9H9J - chains A and P of the 15 polymer chains in the assembly; structure by electron microscopy, 3.20 A resolution.

Chain A:
Molecule: 16S RNA
From: Escherichia coli
Sequence (1541 nucleotides; each row starts with the number of its first residue; note: 1 number in that range is skipped by the numbering (no residue carries it; nothing is unmodelled there)):
     1 AAAUUGAAGA GUUUGAUCAU GGCUCAGAUU GAACGCUGGC GGCAGGCCUA ACACAUGCAA
    61 GUCGAACGGU AACAGGAAGA AGCUUGCUUC UUUGCUGACG AGUGGCGGAC GGGUGAGUAA
   121 UGUCUGGGAA ACUGCCUGAU GGAGGGGGAU AACUACUGGA AACGGUAGCU AAUACCGCAU
   181 AACGUCGCAA GACCAAAGAG GGGGACCUUC GGGCCUCUUG CCAUCGGAUG UGCCCAGAUG
   241 GGAUUAGCUA GUAGGUGGGG UAACGGCUCA CCUAGGCGAC GAUCCCUAGC UGGUCUGAGA
   301 GGAUGACCAG CCACACUGGA ACUGAGACAC GGUCCAGACU CCUACGGGAG GCAGCAGUGG
   361 GGAAUAUUGC ACAAUGGGCG CAAGCCUGAU GCAGCCAUGC CGCGUGUAUG AAGAAGGCCU
   421 UCGGGUUGUA AAGUACUUUC AGCGGGGAGG AAGGGAGUAA AGUUAAUACC UUUGCUCAUU
   481 GACGUUACCC GCAGAAGAAG CACCGGCUAA CUCCGUGCCA GCAGCCXCGG UAAUACGGAG
   541 GGUGCAAGCG UUAAUCGGAA UUACUGGGCG UAAAGCGCAC GCAGGCGGUU UGUUAAGUCA
   601 GAUGUGAAAU CCCCGGGCUC AACCUGGGAA CUGCAUCUGA UACUGGCAAG CUUGAGUCUC
   661 GUAGAGGGGG GUAGAAUUCC AGGUGUAGCG GUGAAAUGCG UAGAGAUCUG GAGGAAUACC
   721 GGUGGCGAAG GCGGCCCCCU GGACGAAGAC UGACGCUCAG GUGCGAAAGC GUGGGGAGCA
   781 AACAGGAUUA GAUACCCUGG UAGUCCACGC CGUAAACGAU GUCGACUUGG AGGUUGUGCC
   841 CUUGAGGCGU GGCUUCCGGA GCUAACGCGU UAAGUCGACC GCCUGGGGAG UACGGCCGCA
   901 AGGUUAAAAC UCAAAUGAAU UGACGGGGGC
   932 CCGCACAAGC GGUGGAGCAU GUGGUUUAAU UCGAUGXAAC GCGAAGAACC UUACCUGGUC
   992 UUGACAUCCA CGGAAGUUUU CAGAGAUGAG AAUGUGCCUU CGGGAACCGU GAGACAGGUG
  1052 CUGCAUGGCU GUCGUCAGCU CGUGUUGUGA AAUGUUGGGU UAAGUCCCGC AACGAGCGCA
  1112 ACCCUUAUCC UUUGUUGCCA GCGGUCCGGC CGGGAACUCA AAGGAGACUG CCAGUGAUAA
  1172 ACUGGAGGAA GGUGGGGAUG ACGUCAAGUC AUCAUGGCCC UUACGACCAG GGCUACACAC
  1232 GUGCUACAAU GGCGCAUACA AAGAGAAGCG ACCUCGCGAG AGCAAGCGGA CCUCAUAAAG
  1292 UGCGUCGUAG UCCGGAUUGG AGUCUGCAAC UCGACUCCAU GAAGUCGGAA UCGCUAGUAA
  1352 UCGUGGAUCA GAAUGCCACG GUGAAUACGU UCCCGGCCUU GUACACACCG CCCGUXACAC
  1412 CAUGGGAGUG GGUUGCAAAA GAAGUAGGUA GCUUAACCUU CGGGAGGGCG CUUACCACUU
  1472 UGUGAUUCAU GACUGGGGUG AAGUCGUAAC AAGGUAACCG UAGGGGAACC UGCGGUUGGA
  1532 UCACCUCCUU A
Disordered / not traced: 932-1386, 1535-1542
Modified positions: PSU (pseudouridine-5'-monophosphate) at position 516, G7M (N7-methyl-guanosine-5'-monophosphate) at position 527, 2MG (2N-methylguanosine-5'-monophosphate) at position 967, 5MC (5-methylcytidine-5'-monophosphate) at position 968, 2MG (2N-methylguanosine-5'-monophosphate) at position 1208, 4OC (4n,o2'-methylcytidine-5'-monophosphate) at position 1402, 5MC (5-methylcytidine-5'-monophosphate) at position 1407, UR3 (3-methyluridine-5'-monophoshate) at position 1498, 2MG (2N-methylguanosine-5'-monophosphate) at position 1516, MA6 (6N-dimethyladenosine-5'-monophoshate) at position 1518, MA6 (6N-dimethyladenosine-5'-monophoshate) at position 1519
Ion coordination: Mg2+ site 1 near G21 (its only coordinating residue here); Mg2+ site 2 near C48 (its only coordinating residue here); Mg2+ site 3 near A53 (its only coordinating residue here); Mg2+ site 4: A59, U387; Mg2+ site 5 near G100 (its only coordinating residue here); Mg2+ site 6: A109, G331; Mg2+ site 7: A116, G117, G289; K+: G145, A197; Mg2+ site 8: A174, C175; Mg2+ site 9: U180, A195; Mg2+ site 10: A298, G299; Mg2+ site 11: G299, G558; 23 more Mg2+ sites not listed
Ligand contacts: A1IC4 ((2S,3S)-2-[[(2S)-2-[[(2S,4S)-5-aminocarbonyloxy-4-oxidanyl-2-[[(2S,3R)-3-oxidanylpiperidin-2-yl]carbonylamino]pentanoyl]amino]-3-(1H-imidazol-4-yl)propanoyl]amino]-3-(2-chloranyl-1H-imidazol-4-yl)-3-oxidanyl-propanoic acid): U692, G693, U788, U789, G791, A792, A794, C795, C796, U1506
What the authors report for this chain:
  - binding site for A1IC4: G693

Chain P:
Protein: Small ribosomal subunit protein bS16
From: Escherichia coli
Reference sequence: P0A7T3 (RS16_ECOLI); numbering as in UniProt (aligned over 1-82)
Sequence (82 residues; each row starts with the number of its first residue):
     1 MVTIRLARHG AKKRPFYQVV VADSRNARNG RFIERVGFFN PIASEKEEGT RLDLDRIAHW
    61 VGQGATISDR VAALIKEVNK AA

How chain A and chain P interact:
Pairs across the interface (52; chain A residue first):
  C43(A) with Lys-12(P), salt bridge to the phosphate
  A44(A) with Lys-12(P), salt bridge to the phosphate
  C110(A) with Arg-25(P), hydrogen bond to the sugar
  G134(A) with Arg-25(P), base contact
  C135(A) with Met-1(P), hydrogen bond to the base
  C136(A) with Met-1(P), sugar contact; Gly-64(P), hydrogen bond to the sugar
  U137(A) with Gly-64(P), sugar contact
  G227(A) with Gln-63(P), hydrogen bond to the base
  A228(A) with Val-2(P), sugar contact; Trp-60(P), sugar contact; Gln-63(P), sugar contact
  U229(A) with Val-2(P), sugar contact; Asp-23(P), hydrogen bond to the sugar; Ile-33(P), sugar contact
  G230(A) with Asp-23(P), sugar contact; Arg-25(P), sugar contact; Arg-31(P), salt bridge to the phosphate
  U231(A) with Arg-31(P), salt bridge to the phosphate
  A309(A) with Gly-30(P), phosphate contact
  G310(A) with Gly-30(P), phosphate contact; Arg-31(P), hydrogen bond to the phosphate
  C311(A) with Arg-31(P), salt bridge to the phosphate
  A374(A) with Tyr-17(P), hydrogen bond to the sugar
  U375(A) with Leu-6(P), hydrogen bond to the sugar; Arg-28(P), hydrogen bond to the base; Arg-70(P), salt bridge to the phosphate
  G376(A) with Arg-5(P), phosphate contact; Leu-6(P), phosphate contact; Ser-68(P), hydrogen bond to the phosphate
  G377(A) with Arg-5(P), salt bridge to the phosphate; Ser-24(P), sugar contact
  U390(A) with Arg-28(P), hydrogen bond to the sugar
  G391(A) with Arg-8(P), salt bridge to the phosphate; Arg-28(P), salt bridge to the phosphate
  C392(A) with Lys-12(P), phosphate contact; Lys-13(P), hydrogen bond to the phosphate
  A393(A) with Lys-12(P), phosphate contact
  A451(A) with Arg-70(P), salt bridge to the phosphate
  A452(A) with Ala-73(P), sugar contact
  C483(A) with Lys-13(P), hydrogen bond to the sugar
  G617(A) with Arg-14(P), sugar contact; Lys-46(P), phosphate contact; Glu-47(P), sugar contact
  C618(A) with Arg-14(P), sugar contact
  C624(A) with Gly-10(P), sugar contact
  U625(A) with His-9(P), phosphate contact; Gly-10(P), phosphate contact; Phe-16(P), phosphate contact
  G626(A) with Gln-18(P), hydrogen bond to the phosphate; Arg-35(P), salt bridge to the phosphate; Arg-51(P), sugar contact
Interface residues without a listed pair, chain A (39 interface residues in all): G111, G112, G449, G450, A608, G616, C623, G627
Interface residues without a listed pair, chain P (41 interface residues in all): Thr-3, Ala-11, Pro-15, Ala-27, Asn-29, Phe-32, Phe-38, Pro-41, Ile-42, Gly-62, Thr-66

Summary:
Chain A and chain P form an interface of 39 and 41 residues respectively, with 14 hydrogen bonds and 11 salt
bridges. Among the polar pairs are C135(A)/Met-1(P), G227(A)/Gln-63(P) and U375(A)/Arg-28(P). Bound to chain
A: compound A1IC4. The Mg2+ site 4 is built by A59(A) and U387(A). The paper reports a binding site for A1IC4
at G693(A).
Chain A is 16S RNA and chain P is Small ribosomal subunit protein bS16, both from Escherichia coli; the
structure, Complex 2 (BODY) 30S-IF1-IF3-tRNA-GE81112, was determined by electron microscopy together with
9H8G, 9H9H, 9H9I, 9H9K, 9H9L, 9H9M and 9H9N from the same study.
